Entry 4WSW (X-ray diffraction, 2.80 A resolution); this record covers chains B and F of the 6 polymer chains in the assembly.

[Chain B (and F)]
Molecule: Hemagglutinin HA2 chain
Source organism: Influenza A virus
Notes: chain F of this document is another copy of the same molecule, construct and numbering; everything in this record applies to it too
Chain sequence (182 residues; row label = number of the first residue in the row):
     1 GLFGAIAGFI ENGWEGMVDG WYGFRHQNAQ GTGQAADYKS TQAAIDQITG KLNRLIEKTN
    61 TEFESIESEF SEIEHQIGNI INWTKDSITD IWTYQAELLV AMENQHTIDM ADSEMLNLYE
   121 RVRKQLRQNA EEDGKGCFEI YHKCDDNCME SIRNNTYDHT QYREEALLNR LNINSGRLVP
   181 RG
Unresolved in the structure: 173-182
Disulfide bonds: C144-C148
Glycans and other covalent adducts: N-acetylglucosamine (NAG) linked to N82, N154

[Interface between chain B and chain F]
Contacting residue pairs (49):
  F3(B) - L2(F)
  F3(B) - F3(F)  hydrophobic
  K58(B) - Y94(F)
  K58(B) - E97(F)  salt bridge
  T61(B) - D90(F)  hydrogen bond
  F63(B) - W83(F)
  F63(B) - D86(F)
  F63(B) - S87(F)
  F63(B) - D90(F)
  E64(B) - N79(F)
  E64(B) - W83(F)
  I66(B) - N79(F)
  I66(B) - W83(F)  hydrophobic
  I77(B) - I80(F)  hydrophobic
  T84(B) - T84(F)
  K85(B) - W83(F)
  I88(B) - W83(F)  hydrophobic
  I88(B) - S87(F)
  I91(B) - I91(F)  hydrophobic
  W92(B) - I91(F)  hydrophobic
  W92(B) - Y94(F)  hydrophobic
  Q95(B) - Y94(F)
  Q95(B) - Q95(F)
  L99(B) - Y94(F)
  M102(B) - M102(F)  hydrophobic
  H106(B) - Q105(F)
  M110(B) - L2(F)  hydrophobic
  S113(B) - G1(F)
  S113(B) - L2(F)  hydrogen bond (side chain-backbone)
  E114(B) - G1(F)
  N117(B) - G1(F)  hydrogen bond (side chain-backbone)
  N117(B) - G4(F)
  R123(B) - R123(F)
  R123(B) - E132(F)  salt bridge
  K124(B) - F9(F)
  K124(B) - Y119(F)
  K124(B) - G134(F)
  R127(B) - E131(F)  salt bridge
  R127(B) - E132(F)
  R127(B) - D133(F)
  R127(B) - E139(F)  salt bridge
  R127(B) - Y141(F)  hydrogen bond
  Q128(B) - E131(F)
  Q128(B) - R170(F)  hydrogen bond
  R163(B) - E131(F)  salt bridge
  R163(B) - Y141(F)  hydrogen bond
  R163(B) - R170(F)
  E164(B) - N172(F)
  L167(B) - R170(F)
Interface residues without a listed pair, chain B (29 interface residues in all): I81, D109
Interface residues without a listed pair, chain F (31 interface residues in all): I77, L98, D109

[In short]
The interface between chain B and chain F involves 29 residues on one side and 31 on the other, with 6
hydrogen bonds and 5 salt bridges. Among the polar pairs are K58(B)-E97(F), R123(B)-E132(F) and
R127(B)-E131(F). Covalently linked N-acetylglucosamine: at N82(B) and N154(B).
Both chains are Hemagglutinin HA2 chain (Influenza A virus). Entry 4WSW (The crystal structure of
hemagglutinin from A/green-winged teal/Texas/Y171/2006 influenza virus) was determined by X-ray diffraction
together with 4WST, 4WSU, 4WSV and 4WSX from the same study.
